Entry 1T1W (X-ray diffraction, 2.20 A resolution); this record covers chains A and B of the 3 polymer chains in the assembly.

# Chain A
Name: HLA class I histocompatibility antigen, A-2 alpha chain
Organism: Homo sapiens
Reference sequence: P01892 (1A02_HUMAN); residues 1-275 here correspond to UniProt positions 25-299 (UniProt number = residue number + 24)
Chain sequence (275 residues; row label = number of the first residue in the row):
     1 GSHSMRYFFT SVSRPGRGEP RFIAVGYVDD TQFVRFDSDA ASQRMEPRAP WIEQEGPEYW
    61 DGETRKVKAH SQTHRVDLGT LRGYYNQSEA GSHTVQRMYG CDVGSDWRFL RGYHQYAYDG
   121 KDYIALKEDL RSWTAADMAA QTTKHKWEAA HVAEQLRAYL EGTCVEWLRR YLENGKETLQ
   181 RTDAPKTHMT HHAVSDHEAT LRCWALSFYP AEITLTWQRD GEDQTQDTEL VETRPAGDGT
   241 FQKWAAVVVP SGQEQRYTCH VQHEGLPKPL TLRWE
Disulfide bonds: Cys101-Cys164, Cys203-Cys259

# Chain B
Name: Beta-2-microglobulin
Organism: Homo sapiens
Reference sequence: P01884 (B2MG_HUMAN); residues 1-99 here correspond to UniProt positions 21-119 (UniProt number = residue number + 20)
Chain sequence (99 residues; numbered 1 to 99; the number before each row is that of its first residue):
     1 IQRTPKIQVY SRHPAENGKS NFLNCYVSGF HPSDIEVDLL KNGERIEKVE HSDLSFSKDW
    61 SFYLLYYTEF TPTEKDEYAC RVNHVTLSQP KIVKWDRDM
Disulfide bonds: Cys25-Cys80

# Interface between chain A and chain B
Residue-residue contacts (50; chain A residue first):
  Phe8(A) with Phe56(B), hydrophobic
  Phe9(A) with Phe56(B)
  Thr10(A) with Leu54(B); Phe56(B); Phe62(B)
  Val12(A) with Ser33(B)
  Ile23(A) with Leu54(B), hydrophobic
  Val25(A) with Asp53(B); Leu54(B)
  Tyr27(A) with Tyr63(B)
  Gln32(A) with Asp53(B), hydrogen bond
  Arg35(A) with Asp53(B), salt bridge
  Arg48(A) with Asp53(B), salt bridge
  Gln96(A) with His31(B), hydrogen bond; Phe56(B); Trp60(B), hydrogen bond (side chain-backbone); Phe62(B)
  Arg97(A) with Phe56(B)
  Met98(A) with Lys58(B)
  Gln115(A) with Trp60(B)
  Tyr116(A) with Trp60(B)
  Ala117(A) with Trp60(B)
  Asp119(A) with Ile1(B), hydrogen bond (backbone-backbone); His31(B)
  Gly120(A) with Ile1(B); Arg3(B); His31(B), hydrogen bond (backbone-side chain); Trp60(B)
  Lys121(A) with Ile1(B)
  Asp122(A) with Trp60(B), hydrogen bond
  His192(A) with Asp98(B)
  Arg202(A) with Asp98(B), hydrogen bond (side chain-backbone)
  Trp204(A) with Asp98(B); Met99(B)
  Val231(A) with Gln8(B)
  Glu232(A) with Gln8(B), hydrogen bond (backbone-side chain)
  Arg234(A) with Gln8(B), hydrogen bond; Tyr10(B); Met99(B), hydrogen bond (side chain-backbone)
  Pro235(A) with Tyr10(B), hydrogen bond (backbone-side chain); Tyr26(B)
  Ala236(A) with Arg12(B), hydrogen bond (backbone-side chain); Asn24(B), hydrogen bond (backbone-side chain)
  Gly237(A) with Arg12(B); Leu65(B)
  Asp238(A) with Arg12(B)
  Gln242(A) with Tyr10(B); Ser11(B); Arg12(B), hydrogen bond (side chain-backbone)
  Trp244(A) with Met99(B), hydrogen bond (side chain-backbone)
Interface residues without a listed pair, chain A (35 interface residues in all): Thr94, Leu206, Thr233
Interface residues without a listed pair, chain B (25 interface residues in all): Lys6, Pro14, Asp34, Ser55, Asp59

# In short
Chain A and chain B form an interface of 35 and 25 residues respectively; the contacts include 15 hydrogen
bonds and 2 salt bridges. Among the polar pairs are Arg35(A)-Asp53(B), Arg48(A)-Asp53(B) and
Gln32(A)-Asp53(B).
Chain A is HLA class I histocompatibility antigen, A-2 alpha chain and chain B is Beta-2-microglobulin, both
from Homo sapiens; the structure, Structural basis for degenerate recognition of HIV peptide variants by
cytotoxic lymphocyte, variant SL9-3F6I8V, was determined by X-ray diffraction together with 1S8D, 1T1X, 1T1Y,
1T1Z, 1T20, 1T21 and 1T22 from the same study.
